Entry 1G0N (X-ray diffraction, 2.00 A resolution); this record covers chains A and B.

[Chain A (and B)]
Molecule: Trihydroxynaphthalene reductase
Organism: Magnaporthe grisea
Notes: EC 1.1.1.252; chain B of this document is another copy of the same molecule, construct and numbering; everything in this record applies to it too
Reference sequence: Q12634 (T4HR_MAGGR); residue numbers follow UniProt; this construct covers 1-283
Amino-acid sequence (283 residues; numbered 1 to 283; the number before each row is that of its first residue):
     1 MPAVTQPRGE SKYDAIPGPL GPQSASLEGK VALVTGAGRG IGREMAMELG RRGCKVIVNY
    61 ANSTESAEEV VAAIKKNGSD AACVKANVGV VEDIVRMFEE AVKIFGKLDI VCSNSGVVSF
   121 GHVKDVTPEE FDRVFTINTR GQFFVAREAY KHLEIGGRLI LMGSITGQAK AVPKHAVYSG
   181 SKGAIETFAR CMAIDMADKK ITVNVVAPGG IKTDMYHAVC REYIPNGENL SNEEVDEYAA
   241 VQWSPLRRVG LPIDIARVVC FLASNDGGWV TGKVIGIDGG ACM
Unresolved in the structure: 1-10 (chain B: 1-12, 219-235)
Differences from the reference sequence: engineered mutation Val-241 (Ser in Q12634), Gln-242 (Ala in Q12634), Arg-247 (His in Q12634)
Small-molecule neighbours:
  - NADPH (NDP; NADPH dihydro-nicotinamide-adenine-dinucleotide phosphate): Gly-36, Ala-37, Gly-38, Arg-39, Gly-40, Ile-41, Gly-42, Asn-59, Tyr-60, Ala-61, Asn-62, Ser-63, Ala-86, Asn-87, Val-88, Gly-89, Asn-114, Ser-115, Gly-116, Val-117, Ile-137, Met-162, Gly-163, Ser-164, Tyr-178, Lys-182, Pro-208, Gly-209, Gly-210, Ile-211, Thr-213, Asp-214, Met-215, Tyr-216
  - 4,5,6,7-tetrachloro-phthalide (PHH): Val-118, Ser-164, Ile-165, Thr-166, Tyr-178, Pro-208, Gly-209, Gly-210, Met-215, Tyr-216, Val-219, Cys-220, Tyr-223, Trp-243, Met-283
UniProt features mapped onto this chain:
  - active site: Tyr-178 (Proton acceptor)
  - binding site (substrate): Ser-164

[Chain A / chain B interface]
Residue-residue contacts - 99 pairs, chain A then chain B:
  Ser-11(A) / Asp-236(B)  hydrogen bond (backbone-side chain)
  Tyr-13(A) / Asp-236(B)
  Tyr-13(A) / Glu-237(B)  hydrogen bond
  Tyr-13(A) / Ala-240(B)
  Tyr-13(A) / Arg-247(B)
  Tyr-13(A) / Arg-248(B)
  Tyr-13(A) / Val-249(B)  hydrophobic
  Tyr-13(A) / Leu-251(B)
  Asp-14(A) / Lys-212(B)  salt bridge
  Ala-15(A) / Leu-251(B)
  Ile-16(A) / Arg-257(B)
  Pro-17(A) / Arg-248(B)
  Pro-17(A) / Leu-251(B)
  Pro-17(A) / Asp-254(B)
  Pro-17(A) / Arg-257(B)  hydrogen bond (backbone-side chain)
  Gly-18(A) / Arg-257(B)  hydrogen bond (backbone-side chain)
  Pro-19(A) / Arg-257(B)  hydrogen bond (backbone-side chain)
  Leu-20(A) / Arg-51(B)
  Leu-20(A) / Ile-253(B)  hydrophobic
  Gly-21(A) / Glu-48(B)  hydrogen bond (backbone-side chain)
  Gly-21(A) / Arg-51(B)
  Gly-21(A) / Arg-52(B)
  Pro-22(A) / Arg-51(B)
  Pro-22(A) / Arg-52(B)
  Ser-24(A) / Arg-52(B)
  Ser-24(A) / Arg-257(B)  hydrogen bond
  Glu-48(A) / Leu-20(B)
  Glu-48(A) / Gly-21(B)  hydrogen bond (side chain-backbone)
  Arg-51(A) / Leu-20(B)
  Arg-51(A) / Gly-21(B)
  Arg-51(A) / Pro-22(B)
  Arg-52(A) / Gly-21(B)  hydrogen bond (side chain-backbone)
  Arg-52(A) / Pro-22(B)
  Arg-52(A) / Asp-266(B)  salt bridge
  Ala-197(A) / Pro-245(B)  hydrophobic
  Ala-197(A) / Leu-246(B)  hydrophobic
  Lys-200(A) / Leu-246(B)  hydrogen bond (side chain-backbone)
  Lys-212(A) / Asp-14(B)  salt bridge
  Asp-236(A) / Tyr-13(B)
  Glu-237(A) / Tyr-13(B)  hydrogen bond
  Ala-240(A) / Tyr-13(B)
  Ser-244(A) / Trp-269(B)
  Pro-245(A) / Ala-197(B)  hydrophobic
  Pro-245(A) / Lys-200(B)
  Leu-246(A) / Ala-197(B)  hydrophobic
  Leu-246(A) / Lys-200(B)  hydrogen bond (backbone-side chain)
  Leu-246(A) / Gly-268(B)
  Leu-246(A) / Trp-269(B)  hydrophobic
  Leu-246(A) / Thr-271(B)
  Arg-247(A) / Tyr-13(B)
  Arg-247(A) / Lys-200(B)
  Arg-248(A) / Tyr-13(B)
  Arg-248(A) / Pro-17(B)
  Arg-248(A) / Trp-269(B)
  Val-249(A) / Tyr-13(B)  hydrophobic
  Gly-250(A) / Trp-269(B)
  Leu-251(A) / Tyr-13(B)
  Leu-251(A) / Asp-14(B)
  Leu-251(A) / Ala-15(B)
  Leu-251(A) / Pro-17(B)
  Ile-253(A) / Leu-20(B)  hydrophobic
  Asp-254(A) / Pro-17(B)
  Asp-254(A) / Trp-269(B)
  Arg-257(A) / Ile-16(B)
  Arg-257(A) / Pro-17(B)  hydrogen bond (side chain-backbone)
  Arg-257(A) / Gly-18(B)  hydrogen bond (side chain-backbone)
  Arg-257(A) / Pro-19(B)  hydrogen bond (side chain-backbone)
  Arg-257(A) / Ser-24(B)  hydrogen bond
  Arg-257(A) / Asn-265(B)
  Arg-257(A) / Asp-266(B)
  Val-258(A) / Asp-266(B)
  Val-258(A) / Val-270(B)  hydrophobic
  Phe-261(A) / Val-258(B)  hydrophobic
  Phe-261(A) / Phe-261(B)  hydrophobic
  Asn-265(A) / Arg-257(B)
  Asp-266(A) / Arg-52(B)  salt bridge
  Asp-266(A) / Arg-257(B)
  Asp-266(A) / Val-258(B)
  Gly-268(A) / Leu-246(B)
  Trp-269(A) / Ser-244(B)
  Trp-269(A) / Leu-246(B)  hydrophobic
  Trp-269(A) / Arg-248(B)
  Trp-269(A) / Gly-250(B)
  Trp-269(A) / Asp-254(B)
  Trp-269(A) / Ile-277(B)
  Trp-269(A) / Asp-278(B)
  Trp-269(A) / Gly-279(B)  hydrogen bond (backbone-backbone)
  Val-270(A) / Val-258(B)  hydrophobic
  Thr-271(A) / Gly-279(B)
  Thr-271(A) / Gly-280(B)
  Lys-273(A) / Gly-276(B)
  Lys-273(A) / Asp-278(B)  salt bridge
  Gly-276(A) / Lys-273(B)
  Ile-277(A) / Trp-269(B)
  Asp-278(A) / Trp-269(B)
  Asp-278(A) / Lys-273(B)  salt bridge
  Gly-279(A) / Trp-269(B)  hydrogen bond (backbone-backbone)
  Gly-279(A) / Thr-271(B)
  Gly-280(A) / Thr-271(B)
Interface residues without a listed pair, chain A (53 interface residues in all): Ala-25, Glu-44, Ala-193, Ile-194, Ile-201, Glu-233, Ile-275
Interface residues without a listed pair, chain B (51 interface residues in all): Ala-25, Glu-44, Ala-193, Ile-194, Ile-211, Ile-275

[In short]
The interface between chain A and chain B involves 53 residues on one side and 51 on the other, with 18
hydrogen bonds and 6 salt bridges. Polar pairs include Asp-14(A)/Lys-212(B), Arg-52(A)/Asp-266(B) and
Lys-273(A)/Asp-278(B). Bound to chain A: NADPH and 4,5,6,7-tetrachloro-phthalide.
Both chains are Trihydroxynaphthalene reductase (Magnaporthe grisea). Entry 1G0N (Structure of
trihydroxynaphthalene reductase in complex with NADPH and 4,5,6,7-tetrachloro-phthalide) was determined by
X-ray diffraction, deposited together with 1DOH and 1G0O.
